Entry 5NAX (X-ray diffraction, 2.82 A resolution); this record covers chains C and E of the 6 polymer chains in the assembly.

[Chain C (and E)]
Name: Collagen alpha-2(IV) chain
Organism: Homo sapiens
Notes: chain E of this document is another copy of the same molecule, construct and numbering; everything in this record applies to it too
Reference sequence: P08572 (CO4A2_HUMAN); residues 1-228 here correspond to UniProt positions 1485-1712 (UniProt number = residue number + 1484)
Amino-acid sequence (228 residues; numbered 1 to 228; the number before each row is that of its first residue):
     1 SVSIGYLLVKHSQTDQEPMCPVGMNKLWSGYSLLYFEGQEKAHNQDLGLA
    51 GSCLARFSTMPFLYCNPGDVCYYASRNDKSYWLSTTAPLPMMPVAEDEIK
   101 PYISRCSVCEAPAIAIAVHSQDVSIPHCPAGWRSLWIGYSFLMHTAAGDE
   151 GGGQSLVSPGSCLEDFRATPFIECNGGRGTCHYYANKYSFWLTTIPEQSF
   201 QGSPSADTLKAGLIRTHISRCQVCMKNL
Disordered / not traced: 1-4 (chain E: 1-3, 227-228)
Disulfide bonds: Cys20-Cys109, Cys53-Cys106, Cys65-Cys71, Cys128-Cys224, Cys162-Cys221, Cys174-Cys181
Curated features (UniProtKB/Swiss-Prot):
  - modified residue: Tyr6 (3'-bromotyrosine)

[How chain C and chain E interact]
Contacting residue pairs (22; chain C residue first):
  Met91(C) with Thr208(E); Lys210(E)
  Met92(C) with Thr208(E)
  Pro93(C) with Thr208(E)
  Gly148(C) with Gly148(E); Asp149(E)
  Asp149(C) with Gly148(E); Asp149(E)
  Arg178(C) with Ala206(E)
  Tyr184(C) with Tyr188(E)
  Ala185(C) with Ala185(E); Asn186(E); Tyr188(E), hydrogen bond (backbone-side chain)
  Asn186(C) with Asn186(E); Tyr188(E), hydrogen bond
  Tyr188(C) with Tyr184(E); Ala185(E), hydrogen bond (side chain-backbone); Asn186(E), hydrogen bond
  Ala206(C) with Arg178(E)
  Thr208(C) with Met91(E); Pro93(E)
  Lys210(C) with Met91(E)
Other interface residues (no listed pair), chain C (14 interface residues in all): Pro204
Other interface residues (no listed pair), chain E (15 interface residues in all): Met92, Pro204, Asp207

[Summary]
14 residues of chain C face 15 of chain E across their interface; the contacts include 4 hydrogen bonds. Among
the polar pairs are Ala185(C)-Tyr188(E) and Asn186(C)-Tyr188(E).
Chain C and chain E are both Collagen alpha-2(IV) chain (Homo sapiens); the structure, Crystal structures of
homooligomers of the non-collagenous domains of collagen type IV. alpha121NC1, was determined by X-ray
diffraction together with 5NAY, 5NAZ, 5NB0, 5NB1 and 5NB2 from the same study.
